Entry 7W71 (X-ray diffraction, 3.20 A resolution); this record covers chains B and M of the 3 polymer chains in the assembly.

== Chain B ==
Name: Regulator of sigma-E protease RseP
Organism: Escherichia coli
Notes: EC 3.4.24.-
UniProt: P0AEH1 (RSEP_ECOLI); numbering as in UniProt (aligned over 219-309)
Amino-acid sequence (93 residues; each row starts with the number of its first residue):
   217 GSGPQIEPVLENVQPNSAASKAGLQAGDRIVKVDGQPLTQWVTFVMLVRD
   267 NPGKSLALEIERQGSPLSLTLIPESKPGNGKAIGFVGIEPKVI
Unresolved in the structure: 217-221
Differences from the reference sequence: expression tag (217-218)
Swiss-Prot annotation at these positions:
  - mutagenesis: Ala234 to Ala235 (Cuts RseA without previous DegS cleavage), Gly243 (G243Q: Cuts RseA without previous DegS cleavage), Asp244 (D244K: Cuts RseA without previous DegS cleavage), Ile246 (I246Y: Cuts RseA without previous DegS cleavage), Val261 (V261VTDSYTQVASWTEPFPFSIQGDPRSDQETAFV: Does not complement deletion mutant), Ile304 (I304A: No cleavage of RseA in vitro, cleavage of RseA in vivo)

== Chain M ==
Name: Light chain of Fab
Organism: Mus musculus
Notes: antibody fragment or engineered binder
Amino-acid sequence (214 residues; each row starts with the number of its first residue):
     1 DIVLTQSPAILSVTPGDSVSLSCRASQSVSSNLHWYQQRSHESPRLLITY
    51 AFQSISGIPSRFSGNGSGTDFTLNINSVETEDFGMYFCQQSNSWPYTFGG
   101 GTKLEIKRADAAPTVSIFPPSSEQLTSGGASVVCFLNNFYPKDINVKWKI
   151 DGSERQNGVLNSWTDQDSKDSTYSMSSTLTLTKDEYERHNSYTCEATHKT
   201 STSPIVKSFNRNEC
Unresolved in the structure: 213-214
Disulfide bonds: Cys23-Cys88, Cys134-Cys194

== Chain B / chain M interface ==
Pairs across the interface - 19 pairs, chain B then chain M:
  Pro231(B) - Phe52(M)  hydrophobic
  Pro231(B) - Gln53(M)
  Asn232(B) - Phe52(M)
  Asn232(B) - Gln53(M)  hydrogen bond (backbone-side chain)
  Ser236(B) - Tyr50(M)
  Ser236(B) - Gln53(M)
  Gly239(B) - Tyr50(M)  hydrogen bond (backbone-side chain)
  Leu240(B) - Tyr50(M)
  Gln241(B) - Asn32(M)
  Gln241(B) - Tyr50(M)  hydrogen bond
  Gln241(B) - Ser91(M)  hydrogen bond
  Arg278(B) - Ser91(M)  hydrogen bond (side chain-backbone)
  Arg278(B) - Trp94(M)  hydrogen bond (backbone-side chain)
  Arg278(B) - Tyr96(M)  hydrogen bond
  Gln279(B) - Asn92(M)  hydrogen bond (side chain-backbone)
  Gln279(B) - Ser93(M)
  Gln279(B) - Trp94(M)
  Ser281(B) - Trp94(M)
  Leu283(B) - Trp94(M)  hydrophobic
Interface residues without a listed pair, chain M (10 interface residues in all): Ser54

== Summary ==
The chain B/chain M interface involves 10 residues from each chain, with 8 hydrogen bonds. Polar pairs include
Asn232(B)-Gln53(M), Gly239(B)-Tyr50(M) and Gln241(B)-Tyr50(M). Curated annotation (UniProt) lists 7
mutagenesis sites on chain B.
Here chain B is Regulator of sigma-E protease RseP (Escherichia coli) and chain M is Light chain of Fab (Mus
musculus). Entry 7W71 (Crystal structure of the PDZ-C domain of E. coli RseP in complex with 12C7 Fab) was
determined by X-ray diffraction, deposited together with 7W6X, 7W6Y, 7W6Z and 7W70.
